PDB entry 3N7Q | X-ray diffraction, 2.40 A resolution | chains A and B of the 3 polymer chains in the assembly

== Chain A ==
Name: Transcription termination factor, mitochondrial
Source organism: Homo sapiens
UniProtKB: Q99551 (MTERF_HUMAN); numbering as in UniProt (aligned over 99-399)
Sequence (310 residues; row label = number of the first residue in the row):
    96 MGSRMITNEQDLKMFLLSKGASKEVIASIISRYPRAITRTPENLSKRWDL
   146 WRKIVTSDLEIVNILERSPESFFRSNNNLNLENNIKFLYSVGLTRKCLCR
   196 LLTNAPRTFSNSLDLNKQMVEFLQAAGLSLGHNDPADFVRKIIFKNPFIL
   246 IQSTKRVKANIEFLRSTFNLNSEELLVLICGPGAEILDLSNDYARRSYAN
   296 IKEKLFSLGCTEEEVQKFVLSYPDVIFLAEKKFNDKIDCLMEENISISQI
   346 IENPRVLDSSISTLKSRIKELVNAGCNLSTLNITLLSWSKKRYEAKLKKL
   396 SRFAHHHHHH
Unresolved in the structure: 96-99, 398-405
Sequence notes: expression tag (96-98, 400-405)
Curated features (UniProtKB/Swiss-Prot):
  - region (Interaction with DNA): Arg169, Ser170, Gln247 to Arg251, Ala324 to Lys331, Ser355 to Thr358, Ser384 to Lys391
  - site (Interaction with DNA): Arg162, Arg202, Phe243, Tyr288, Arg350
  - mutagenesis: Arg162 (R162A: Reduces affinity for cognate DNA; when associated with A-243 and A-288), Arg169 (R169A: Strongly reduces affinity for DNA. Strongly reduces transcription termination), Arg202 (R202A: Strongly reduces affinity for DNA. Strongly reduces transcription termination), Phe243 (F243A: Reduces affinity for cognate DNA; when associated with A-162 and A-288), Arg251 (R251A: Strongly reduces transcription termination), Tyr288 (Y288A: Reduces affinity for cognate DNA; when associated with A-162 and A-243), Arg350 (R350A: Reduces transcription termination), Arg387 (R387A: Strongly reduces affinity for cognate DNA. Strongly reduces transcription termination)
What the authors report for this chain:
  - binding site for the 12-nt DNA strand: Arg387
  - conformationally variable residues (domain motion): Asn103

== Chain B ==
Molecule: 12-nt DNA strand
Sequence (12 nucleotides; each row starts with the number of its first residue):
     1 GGCAGAGCCCGG

== How chain A and chain B interact ==
Residue-residue contacts - 11 pairs, chain A then chain B:
  Asp353(A) with DG1(B), sugar contact
  Ser354(A) with DG1(B), sugar contact; DG2(B), phosphate contact
  Ser355(A) with DG1(B), sugar contact
  Thr358(A) with DG2(B), hydrogen bond to the phosphate
  Ser384(A) with DC3(B), hydrogen bond to the phosphate; DA4(B), hydrogen bond to the phosphate
  Lys385(A) with DC3(B), hydrogen bond to the phosphate
  Lys386(A) with DA4(B), phosphate contact
  Arg387(A) with DA4(B), hydrogen bond to the base; DG5(B), hydrogen bond to the base
Interface residues without a listed pair, chain B (6 interface residues in all): DA6

== In short ==
The interface between chain A and chain B involves 8 residues on one side and 6 on the other, with 6 hydrogen
bonds. Polar pairs include Arg387(A)-DA4(B), Arg387(A)-DG5(B) and Thr358(A)-DG2(B). Curated annotation
(UniProt) lists 8 mutagenesis sites on chain A. From the paper: a binding site for the 12-nt DNA strand at
Arg387(A); conformational variability at Asn103(A).
Chain A is Transcription termination factor, mitochondrial (Homo sapiens) and chain B is a 12-nt DNA strand;
the structure, Crystal structure of human mitochondrial mTERF fragment (aa 99-399) in complex with a 12-mer
DNA encompassing ..., was determined by X-ray diffraction together with 3N6S from the same study.
